Entry 2ZAW (X-ray diffraction, 1.55 A resolution); this record covers chain A.

[Chain A]
Protein: Cytochrome P450-cam
Organism: Pseudomonas putida
Notes: EC 1.14.15.1
UniProt: P00183 (CPXA_PSEPU); residues 0-414 here correspond to UniProt positions 1-415 (UniProt number = residue number + 1)
Sequence (415 residues; numbered 0 to 414; the number before each row is that of its first residue; numbering starts at 0):
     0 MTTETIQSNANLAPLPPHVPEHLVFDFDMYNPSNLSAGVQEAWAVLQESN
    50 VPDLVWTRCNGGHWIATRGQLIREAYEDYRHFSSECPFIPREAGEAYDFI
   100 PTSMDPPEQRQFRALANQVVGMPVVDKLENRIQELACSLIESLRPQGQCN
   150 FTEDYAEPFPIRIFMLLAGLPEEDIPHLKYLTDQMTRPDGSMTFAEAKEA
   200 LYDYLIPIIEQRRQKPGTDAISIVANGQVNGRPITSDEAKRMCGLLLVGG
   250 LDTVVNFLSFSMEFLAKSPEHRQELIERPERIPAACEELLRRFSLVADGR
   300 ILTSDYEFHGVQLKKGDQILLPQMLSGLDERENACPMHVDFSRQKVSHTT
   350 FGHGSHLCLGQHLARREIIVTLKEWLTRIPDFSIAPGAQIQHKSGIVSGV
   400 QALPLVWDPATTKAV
Unresolved in the structure: 0-9
Metal / ion sites: K+: Glu84, Gly93, Glu94, Tyr96; 6-methy-6-depropionatehemin Fe near Cys357 (its only coordinating residue here)
Small-molecule neighbours:
  - 6-methy-6-depropionatehemin (6HE): Tyr75, Pro100, Thr101, Arg112, Ala115, Val119, Phe163, Leu244, Leu245, Gly248, Gly249, Thr252, Val253, Phe256, Leu289, Leu294, Val295, Asp297, Arg299, Gln322, Thr349, Phe350, Gly351, His355, Leu356, Cys357, Leu358, Gly359, Leu362, Ala363
  - camphor (CAM): Phe87, Tyr96, Phe98, Thr101, Thr185, Leu244, Val247, Gly248, Thr252, Val295, Asp297, Ile395, Val396
Swiss-Prot annotation at these positions:
  - binding site (heme): Cys357

[Summary]
Bound to chain A: 6-methy-6-depropionatehemin and camphor. Glu84, Gly93, Glu94 and Tyr96 coordinate K+. From
UniProt: heme-binding residue Cys357.
Chain A is Cytochrome P450-cam (Pseudomonas putida); the structure, Crystal Structure of Ferric Cytochrome
P450cam Reconstituted with 6-Methyl-6-depropionated Hemin, was determined by X-ray diffraction, deposited
together with 2ZAX.
